PDB entry 4TOY | X-ray diffraction, 1.55 A resolution | chains H and L

# Chain H
Protein: 35O22 Fab Heavy chain
Source organism: Homo sapiens
Notes: antibody fragment or engineered binder
Chain sequence (243 residues; numbered 1 to 225 plus 18 insertion-coded residues; the number before each row is that of its first residue; a row labelled like 72A-72H holds insertion residues (72A, then the next letters in order)):
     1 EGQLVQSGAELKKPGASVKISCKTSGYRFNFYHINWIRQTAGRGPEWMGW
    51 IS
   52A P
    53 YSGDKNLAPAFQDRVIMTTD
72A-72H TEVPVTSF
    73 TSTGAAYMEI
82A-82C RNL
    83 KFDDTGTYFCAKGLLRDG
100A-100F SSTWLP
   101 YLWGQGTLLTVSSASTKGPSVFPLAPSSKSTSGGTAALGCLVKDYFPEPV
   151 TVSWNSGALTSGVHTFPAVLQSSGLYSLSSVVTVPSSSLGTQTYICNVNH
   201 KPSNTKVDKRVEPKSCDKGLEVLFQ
Not modelled in the structure: 225
Cystine bridges: Cys-22/Cys-92, Cys-140/Cys-196
Modified / non-standard residues: Glu-1 (pyroglutamic acid; PCA)

# Chain L
Protein: 35O22 Fab Light chain
Source organism: Homo sapiens
Notes: antibody fragment or engineered binder
Chain sequence (216 residues; each row starts with the number of its first residue; note: 1 number in that range is skipped by the numbering (no residue carries it; nothing is unmodelled there); a row labelled like 27A-27C holds insertion residues (27A, then the next letters in order)):
     1 QSVLTQSAS
    11 VSGSLGQSVTISCTGPN
27A-27C SVC
    28 CSHKSISWYQWPPGRAPTLIIYEDNERAPGISPRFSGYKSYWSAYLTISD
    78 LRPEDETTYYCCSYTHNS
   95A G
    96 CVFGTGTKVSV
  106A L
   107 GQSKANPSVTLFPPSSEELQANKATLVCLISDFYPGAVTVAWKADSSPVK
   157 AGVETTTPSKQSNNKYAASSYLSLTPEQWKSHRSYSCQVTHEGSTVEKTV
   207 APTECS
Not modelled in the structure: 1, 212
Cystine bridges: Cys-23/Cys-88, Cys-27C/Cys-28, Cys-89/Cys-96, Cys-134/Cys-193

# How chain H and chain L interact
Cross-chain cystine bridges: Cys-216(H)/Cys-211(L)
Residue-residue contacts (78):
  Gln-39(H) with Trp-38(L)
  Pro-45(H) with Trp-38(L), hydrophobic; Tyr-87(L), hydrophobic; Phe-98(L)
  Trp-47(H) with Gly-95A(L); Cys-96(L); Phe-98(L)
  Asn-58(H) with Asn-94(L), hydrogen bond (side chain-backbone)
  Phe-91(H) with Ala-43(L), hydrophobic
  Leu-96(H) with Leu-46(L), hydrophobic; Tyr-49(L), hydrophobic
  Arg-98(H) with Tyr-49(L)
  Asp-99(H) with Tyr-49(L); Glu-50(L); Tyr-91(L), hydrogen bond
  Ser-100A(H) with Glu-50(L), hydrogen bond; His-93(L), hydrogen bond (backbone-side chain)
  Ser-100B(H) with Tyr-91(L); Thr-92(L), hydrogen bond (side chain-backbone); His-93(L), hydrogen bond (side chain-backbone)
  Trp-100D(H) with Tyr-91(L), hydrophobic; Thr-92(L); His-93(L), hydrogen bond (side chain-backbone); Ser-95(L); Gly-95A(L); Cys-96(L)
  Leu-100E(H) with Ser-34(L); Tyr-36(L); Tyr-49(L), hydrophobic; Tyr-91(L)
  Pro-100F(H) with Tyr-36(L), hydrogen bond (backbone-side chain)
  Tyr-101(H) with Leu-46(L), hydrophobic; Pro-56(L)
  Trp-103(H) with Tyr-36(L), hydrophobic; Trp-38(L), hydrophobic; Pro-44(L)
  Phe-122(H) with Ser-121(L); Glu-123(L); Glu-124(L)
  Pro-123(H) with Ser-121(L); Glu-123(L)
  Leu-124(H) with Phe-118(L), hydrophobic
  Ala-125(H) with Phe-118(L)
  Ser-127(H) with Thr-116(L); Phe-118(L)
  Lys-129(H) with Ser-114(L)
  Ala-137(H) with Phe-118(L)
  Leu-141(H) with Tyr-177(L), hydrophobic
  Lys-143(H) with Glu-124(L), salt bridge; Lys-129(L); Thr-131(L), hydrogen bond
  Asp-144(H) with Lys-129(L), salt bridge
  His-164(H) with Ser-137(L); Gln-167(L), hydrogen bond; Ala-173(L)
  Phe-166(H) with Leu-135(L), hydrophobic; Ile-136(L); Ala-173(L), hydrophobic; Ala-174(L)
  Pro-167(H) with Ser-165(L)
  Ala-168(H) with Thr-162(L)
  Val-169(H) with Glu-160(L); Thr-162(L); Tyr-177(L), hydrophobic
  Leu-170(H) with Glu-160(L)
  Gln-171(H) with Glu-160(L), hydrogen bond (backbone-side chain)
  Ser-172(H) with Glu-160(L), hydrogen bond
  Leu-178(H) with Tyr-177(L)
  Ser-179(H) with Val-133(L); Leu-135(L); Tyr-177(L), hydrogen bond
  Val-181(H) with Leu-135(L), hydrophobic
  Cys-216(H) with Pro-119(L), hydrophobic; Ala-207(L); Glu-210(L); Cys-211(L), disulfide
  Lys-218(H) with Glu-210(L)
  Glu-221(H) with Glu-210(L)
Also at the interface, not in a pair above, chain H (44 interface residues in all): Ile-37, Glu-46, Gly-104, Leu-138, Ser-177
Also at the interface, not in a pair above, chain L (47 interface residues in all): Ser-32, Arg-42, Cys-89, Leu-117, Thr-161, Ser-175

# Overview
The interface between chain H and chain L involves 44 residues on one side and 47 on the other; the contacts
include 1 disulfide bond, 13 hydrogen bonds and 2 salt bridges. Polar contacts include Lys-143(H)/Glu-124(L),
Asp-144(H)/Lys-129(L) and Asn-58(H)/Asn-94(L).
Here chain H is 35O22 Fab Heavy chain and chain L is 35O22 Fab Light chain, both from Homo sapiens. Entry 4TOY
(Structure of 35O22 Fab, a HIV-1 neutralizing antibody) was determined by X-ray diffraction.
